6IYT - chain A; structure by X-ray diffraction, 1.78 A resolution.

== Chain A ==
Name: Type I modular polyketide synthase
Organism: Streptomyces albus subsp. albus
Reference sequence: H1ZZU1 (H1ZZU1_9ACTN); residues -10 to 435 here correspond to UniProt positions 465-910 (UniProt number = residue number + 475)
Sequence (467 residues; row label = number of the first residue in the row; numbers below 1 keep their minus sign (Met-31 is residue -31)):
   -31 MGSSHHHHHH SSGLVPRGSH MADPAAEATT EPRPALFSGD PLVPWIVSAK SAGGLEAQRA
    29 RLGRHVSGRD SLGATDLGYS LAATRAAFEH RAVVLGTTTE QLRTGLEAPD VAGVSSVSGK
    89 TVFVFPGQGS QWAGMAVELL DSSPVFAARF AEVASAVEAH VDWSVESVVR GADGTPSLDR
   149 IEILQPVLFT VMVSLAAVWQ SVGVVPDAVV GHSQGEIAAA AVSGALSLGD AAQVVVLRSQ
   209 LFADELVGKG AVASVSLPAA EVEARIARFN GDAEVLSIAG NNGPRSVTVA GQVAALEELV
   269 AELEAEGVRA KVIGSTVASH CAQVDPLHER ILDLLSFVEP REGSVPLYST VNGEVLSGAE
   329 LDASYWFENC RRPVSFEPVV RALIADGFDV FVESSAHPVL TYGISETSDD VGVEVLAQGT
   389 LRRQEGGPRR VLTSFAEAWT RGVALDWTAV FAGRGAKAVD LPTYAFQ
Unresolved in the structure: -31 to 0, 38-39, 435
Differences from the reference sequence: initiating methionine (-31); expression tag (-30 to -11)
From the paper describing this entry:
  - catalytic residues: Ser181, His288
  - specificity-determining residues: Ile149, Phe210, Val220, Val285 to His288, Cys338
  - mutagenesis - V285H/S287F, V285Y: decreased catalytic activity on all three substrates
  - mutagenesis - Q182I/F210M/V285H/S287F (10-fold), Q182I/F210M/V220M/V285H/S287F, F210V/V285Y (12-fold): increased catalytic activity on MCoA
  - mutagenesis - F210V/V285Y (4-fold): decreased catalytic activity on EMCoA
  - mutagenesis - I149V/F210V/V220M/V285Y, F210V/V220M/V285Y (1.5-fold): increased catalytic activity on MMCoA
  - mutagenesis - F210V/V220M/V285Y (4- fold): decreased catalytic activity on MCoA
  - mutagenesis - F210V/V220M/V285Y: unchanged catalytic activity on EMCoA

== In short ==
From the paper: catalytic residues Ser181 and His288; Q182I/F210M/V285H/S287F, Q182I/F210M/V220M/V285H/S287F
and F210V/V285Y increase catalytic activity on MCoA; 7 substitutions were tested in all.
Chain A is Type I modular polyketide synthase (Streptomyces albus subsp. albus); the structure, Crystal
Structure of the acyltransferase domain from second module 14 of salinomycin polyketide synthase, was
determined by X-ray diffraction together with 6IYO and 6IYR from the same study.
